6ODD - chains A and B; structure by X-ray diffraction, 2.00 A resolution.

== Chain A ==
Protein: Acyl carrier protein, mitochondrial
Source organism: Homo sapiens
Reference sequence: O14561 (ACPM_HUMAN); residues 5-89 here correspond to UniProt positions 72-156 (UniProt number = residue number + 67)
Amino-acid sequence (85 residues; each row starts with the number of its first residue):
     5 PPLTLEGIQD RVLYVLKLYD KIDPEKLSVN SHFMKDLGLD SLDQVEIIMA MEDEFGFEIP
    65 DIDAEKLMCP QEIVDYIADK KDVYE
UniProt features mapped onto this chain:
  - modified residue: Lys21 (N6-acetyllysine), Ser45 (O-(pantetheine 4'-phosphoryl)serine)
Covalently attached groups: S-dodecanoyl-4'-phosphopantetheine (8Q1) linked to Ser45
Ion coordination: Ca2+: Asp83, Asp86

== Chain B ==
Protein: LYR motif-containing protein 4
Source organism: Homo sapiens
Reference sequence: Q9HD34 (LYRM4_HUMAN); residues 18-91 here correspond to UniProt positions 5-78 (UniProt number = residue number - 13)
Amino-acid sequence (74 residues; each row starts with the number of its first residue):
    18 SRAQVLSLYR AMLRESKRFS AYNYRTYAVR RIRDAFRENK NVKDPVEIQT LVNKAKRDLG
    78 VIRRQVHIGQ LYST
Small-molecule neighbours: S-dodecanoyl-4'-phosphopantetheine (8Q1; S-[2-({N-[(2R)-2-hydroxy-3,3-dimethyl-4-(phosphonooxy)butanoyl]-beta-alanyl}amino)ethyl] dodecanethioate): Arg19, Val22, Leu23, Met29, Tyr44, Ala45, Arg48, Ile49, Ala52, Phe53, Asn56, Lys57, Val59, Ile65, Leu68, Val69, Lys71, Ala72, Asp75, Ile79

== Interface between chain A and chain B ==
Residue-residue contacts - 20 pairs, chain A then chain B:
  Lys25(A) - Arg54(B)
  Asp44(A) - Arg54(B)  salt bridge
  Asp44(A) - Lys57(B)  salt bridge
  Ser45(A) - Arg19(B)
  Ser45(A) - Leu23(B)
  Leu46(A) - Tyr26(B)
  Leu46(A) - Arg54(B)
  Asp47(A) - Arg54(B)  salt bridge
  Val49(A) - Tyr26(B)  hydrophobic
  Val49(A) - Arg27(B)
  Glu50(A) - Tyr26(B)  hydrogen bond
  Glu50(A) - Arg50(B)  salt bridge
  Met53(A) - Leu30(B)  hydrophobic
  Met53(A) - Arg31(B)
  Met53(A) - Lys34(B)
  Glu56(A) - Arg31(B)  salt bridge
  Asp57(A) - Lys34(B)  salt bridge
  Glu62(A) - Arg31(B)  salt bridge
  Ile63(A) - Arg31(B)
  Asp65(A) - Arg27(B)  salt bridge
Also at the interface, not in a pair above, chain B (12 interface residues in all): Ser24, Phe53

== Overview ==
The interface between chain A and chain B involves 13 residues on one side and 12 on the other, with 1
hydrogen bond and 8 salt bridges. Polar contacts include Asp44(A)-Arg54(B), Asp44(A)-Lys57(B) and
Asp47(A)-Arg54(B). Bound to chain B: S-dodecanoyl-4'-phosphopantetheine. S-dodecanoyl-4'-phosphopantetheine is
covalently linked to Ser45(A).
Here chain A is Acyl carrier protein, mitochondrial and chain B is LYR motif-containing protein 4, both from
Homo sapiens. Entry 6ODD (Crystal structure of the human complex ACP-ISD11) was determined by X-ray
diffraction.
